PDB entry 8W7J | electron microscopy, 3.98 A resolution | chains A and B of the 3 polymer chains in the assembly

[Chain A (and B)]
Molecule: Protein kinase domain-containing protein
Source organism: Streptococcus pneumoniae
Notes: chain B of this document is another copy of the same molecule, construct and numbering; everything in this record applies to it too
Reference sequence: A0A2U3S0J5 (A0A2U3S0J5_STREE); residues 3-869 here = UniProt positions 3-869
Sequence (867 residues; numbered 3 to 869; the number before each row is that of its first residue):
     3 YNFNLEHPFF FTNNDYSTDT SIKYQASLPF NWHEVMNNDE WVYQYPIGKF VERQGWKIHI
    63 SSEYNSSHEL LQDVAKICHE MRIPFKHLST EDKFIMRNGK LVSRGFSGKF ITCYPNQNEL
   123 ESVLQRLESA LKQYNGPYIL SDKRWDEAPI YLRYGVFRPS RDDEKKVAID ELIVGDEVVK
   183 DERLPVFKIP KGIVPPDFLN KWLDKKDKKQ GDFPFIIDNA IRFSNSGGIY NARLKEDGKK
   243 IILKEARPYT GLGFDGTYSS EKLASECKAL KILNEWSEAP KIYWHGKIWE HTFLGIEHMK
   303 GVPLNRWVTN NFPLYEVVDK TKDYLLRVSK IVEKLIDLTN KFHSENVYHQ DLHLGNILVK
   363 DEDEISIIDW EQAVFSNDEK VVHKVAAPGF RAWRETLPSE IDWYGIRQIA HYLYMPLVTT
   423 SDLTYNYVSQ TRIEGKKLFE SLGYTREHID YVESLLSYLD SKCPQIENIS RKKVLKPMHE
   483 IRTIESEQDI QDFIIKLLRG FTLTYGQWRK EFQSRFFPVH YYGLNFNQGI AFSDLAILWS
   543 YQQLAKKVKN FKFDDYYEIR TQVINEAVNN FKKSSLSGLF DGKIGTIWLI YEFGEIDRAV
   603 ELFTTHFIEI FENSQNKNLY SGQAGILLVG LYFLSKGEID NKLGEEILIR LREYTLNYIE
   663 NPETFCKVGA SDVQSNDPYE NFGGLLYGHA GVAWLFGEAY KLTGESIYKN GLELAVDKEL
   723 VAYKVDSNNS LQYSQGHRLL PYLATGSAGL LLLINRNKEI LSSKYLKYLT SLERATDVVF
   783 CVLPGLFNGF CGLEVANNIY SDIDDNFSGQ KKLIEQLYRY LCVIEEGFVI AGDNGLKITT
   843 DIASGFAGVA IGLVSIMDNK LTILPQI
Not modelled in the structure: 177-178, 207-214 (chain B: 3, 142-144, 157-229, 232-241, 249-250, 265, 290-292, 596, 627, 671-672)
Differences from the reference sequence: conflict A28 (Val in A0A2U3S0J5)
Ligand contacts: GTP (guanosine-5'-triphosphate): I223, R224, I231, I244, H300, M301, D353, H355, G357, I370, D371, E373, Q374
From the paper describing this entry:
  - conformationally variable residues (domain motion, order/disorder transition): Q127, R160 to V176, E179 to D199, L645
  - specificity-determining residues: H300 (proposed by the authors, not directly observed)
  - mutagenesis - H61F, K88A, R224A, H522A, D835A: abolished catalytic activity
  - mutagenesis - R224A, D353A, D371A/E373A: decreased catalytic activity (GTPase activity)
  - catalytic residues: D353 (citing earlier work)
  - catalytic residues: K111, Y116, D144 (by similarity / conservation)
  - catalytic residues: H61, K88 (proposed by the authors, not directly observed)
  - mutagenesis - H61F: unchanged catalytic activity (GTP hydrolysis)
  - mutagenesis - K88A: decreased catalytic activity (GTP hydrolysis)
  - mutagenesis - H35A, H61A: increased catalytic activity
  - catalytic residues: H522, D835
  - mutagenesis - R106A, F215A, F225A, W291A, H293A: decreased catalytic activity
  - mutagenesis - E36A/K475A, E827A: unchanged binding to Protein kinase domain-containing protein (chain A)
  - mutagenesis - H35A: decreased stability

[How chain A and chain B interact]
Contacting residue pairs - 33 pairs, chain A then chain B:
  Q27(A) - I471(B)
  A28(A) - I471(B)
  S29(A) - N470(B)
  S29(A) - I471(B)
  S29(A) - K475(B)  hydrogen bond
  L30(A) - K475(B)
  P31(A) - K478(B)
  F32(A) - K478(B)
  N33(A) - K478(B)
  W34(A) - K478(B)  hydrogen bond (backbone-side chain)
  H35(A) - V476(B)
  H35(A) - E827(B)  salt bridge
  E36(A) - S472(B)
  M38(A) - K512(B)
  Y47(A) - E827(B)
  I49(A) - K478(B)
  I49(A) - E827(B)
  E469(A) - S29(B)  hydrogen bond (backbone-side chain)
  N470(A) - Q27(B)  hydrogen bond (backbone-side chain)
  S472(A) - K25(B)
  S472(A) - Q27(B)
  R473(A) - K25(B)
  K475(A) - L30(B)
  V476(A) - H35(B)
  K478(A) - P31(B)
  K478(A) - N33(B)
  K478(A) - W34(B)  hydrogen bond (side chain-backbone)
  E482(A) - F32(B)
  K512(A) - M38(B)
  E827(A) - W34(B)
  E827(A) - H35(B)  salt bridge
  E827(A) - Y47(B)  hydrogen bond
  E827(A) - I49(B)
Interface residues without a listed pair, chain A (26 interface residues in all): Q74, I471, Q509
Interface residues without a listed pair, chain B (27 interface residues in all): A28, E36, E469, R473, H481, E513, I826
The authors on this interface:
  - hot spots on chain B (mutagenesis) - H35A, H35D: decreased binding to Protein kinase domain-containing protein (chain B)

[Summary]
26 residues of chain A face 27 of chain B across their interface, with 6 hydrogen bonds and 2 salt bridges.
Polar pairs include H35(A)-E827(B), S29(A)-K475(B) and W34(A)-K478(B). The paper reports catalytic residues
D353(A), K111(A) and Y116(A) among others; H61F, K88A and R224A of chain A, among others, abolish catalytic
activity; 18 substitutions were tested in all.
Both chains are Protein kinase domain-containing protein (Streptococcus pneumoniae). Entry 8W7J (Cryo-EM
structure of ClassIII Lanthipeptide modification enzyme PneKC with chain A bounded to substrate PneA and ...)
was determined by electron microscopy together with 8W7A and 8WGO from the same study.
